PDB entry 2GV6 | X-ray diffraction, 2.10 A resolution | chain A

Chain A:
Protein: Suppressor of tumorigenicity 14
From: Homo sapiens
Notes: EC 3.4.21.-
Reference sequence: Q9Y5Y6 (ST14_HUMAN); the construct lacks a stretch of the UniProt sequence and is renumbered around it, so the offset changes along the chain: 16-60 = UniProt 615-659; 61-77 = UniProt 669-685; 78-148 = UniProt 687-757; 150-184 = UniProt 758-792; 4 more segments
Chain sequence (241 residues; row label = number of the first residue in the row; note: 2 numbers in that range are skipped by the numbering (no residue carries them; nothing is unmodelled there); a row labelled like 60A-60I holds insertion residues (60A, then the next letters in order)):
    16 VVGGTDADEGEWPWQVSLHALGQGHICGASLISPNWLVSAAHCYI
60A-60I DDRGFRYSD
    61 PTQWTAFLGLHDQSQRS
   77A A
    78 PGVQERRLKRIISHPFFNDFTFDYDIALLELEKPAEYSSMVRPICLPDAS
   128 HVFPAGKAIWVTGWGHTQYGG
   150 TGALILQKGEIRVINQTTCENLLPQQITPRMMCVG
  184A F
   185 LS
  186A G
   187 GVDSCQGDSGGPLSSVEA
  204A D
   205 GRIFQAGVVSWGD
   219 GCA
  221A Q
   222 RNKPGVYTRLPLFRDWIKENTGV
Cystine bridges: Cys-42/Cys-58, Cys-168/Cys-182, Cys-191/Cys-220
Ligand contacts: CJ-730 (730; (S)-3-(3-(4-(2-guanidinoethyl)piperidin-1-yl)-2-(naphthalene-2-sulfonamido)-3-oxopropyl)benzimidamide): His-57, Phe-99, Tyr-146, Asp-189, Ser-190, Cys-191, Gln-192, Ser-195, Val-213, Ser-214, Trp-215, Gly-216, Asp-217, Gly-219, Cys-220, Gly-226, Tyr-228
Swiss-Prot annotation at these positions:
  - active site (Charge relay system): His-57, Asp-102, Ser-195
  - glycosylation: Asn-164 (N-linked (GlcNAc...) asparagine)

Overview:
Chain A binds CJ-730. Curated annotation (UniProt) lists 3 active-site residues.
Chain A is Suppressor of tumorigenicity 14 (Homo sapiens); the structure, Crystal Structure of Matriptase with
Inhibitor CJ-730, was determined by X-ray diffraction (same publication as 2GV7).
